Entry 8A4B (X-ray diffraction, 2.80 A resolution); this record covers chains A and B.

== Chain A ==
Molecule: Rab15 effector protein
Organism: Homo sapiens
Reference sequence: Q6BDI9 (REP15_HUMAN); residue numbers follow UniProt; this construct covers 17-236
Amino-acid sequence (223 residues; numbered 14 to 236; the number before each row is that of its first residue):
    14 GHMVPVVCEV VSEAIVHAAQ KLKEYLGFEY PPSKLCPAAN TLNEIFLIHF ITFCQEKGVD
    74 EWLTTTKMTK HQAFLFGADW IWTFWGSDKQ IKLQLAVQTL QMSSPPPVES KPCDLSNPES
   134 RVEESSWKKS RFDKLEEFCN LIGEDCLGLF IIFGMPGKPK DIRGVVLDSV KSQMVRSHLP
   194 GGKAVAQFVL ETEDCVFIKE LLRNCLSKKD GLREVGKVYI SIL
Not modelled in the structure: 14-17, 119-128, 138
Differences from the reference sequence: expression tag (14-16); variant Asp-101 (Asn in Q6BDI9)
What the authors report for this chain:
  - mutagenesis - Q85A (30-fold): decreased binding to Rab3A
  - mutagenesis - H84A: unchanged binding to Rab3A

== Chain B ==
Molecule: Ras-related protein Rab-3B
Organism: Homo sapiens
Reference sequence: P20337 (RAB3B_HUMAN); residue numbers follow UniProt; this construct covers 18-190
Amino-acid sequence (174 residues; numbered 17 to 190; the number before each row is that of its first residue):
    17 MNFDYMFKLL IIGNSSVGKT SFLFRYADDT FTPAFVSTVG IDFKVKTVYR HEKRVKLQIW
    77 DTAGLERYRT ITTAYYRGAM GFILMYDITN EESFNAVQDW ATQIKTYSWD NAQVILVGNK
   137 CDMEEERVVP TEKGQLLAEQ LGFDFFEASA KENISVRQAF ERLVDAICDK MSDS
Not modelled in the structure: 17, 188-190
Differences from the reference sequence: initiating methionine (17); engineered mutation Leu-81 (Gln in P20337)
UniProt features mapped onto this chain:
  - motif: Asp-45 to Asp-58 (Switch 1), Thr-78 to Met-96 (Switch 2)
  - binding site (GTP): Ser-31, Ser-32, Val-33, Gly-34, Lys-35, Thr-36, Ser-37, Pro-49, Ser-53, Gly-80, Asn-135, Lys-136, Asp-138, Ala-166, Lys-167
  - binding site (GDP): Ser-32, Gly-34, Lys-35, Thr-36, Ser-37, Asn-135, Lys-136, Asp-138, Met-139, Ala-166, Lys-167
  - binding site (Mg(2+)): Thr-36, Thr-54, Asp-77
  - modified residue: Thr-86 (Phosphothreonine), Ser-188 (Phosphoserine), Ser-190 (Phosphoserine)
Metal / ion sites: Mg2+: Thr-36, Thr-54 (together with GTP)
Ligand contacts: GTP (guanosine-5'-triphosphate): Asn-30, Ser-31, Ser-32, Val-33, Gly-34, Lys-35, Thr-36, Ser-37, Phe-47, Thr-48, Pro-49, Ala-50, Phe-51, Val-52, Ser-53, Thr-54, Thr-78, Ala-79, Gly-80, Asn-135, Lys-136, Asp-138, Met-139, Ser-165, Ala-166, Lys-167

== Interface between chain A and chain B ==
Contacting residue pairs (33):
  Thr-79(A) / Val-55(B)
  Thr-82(A) / Asp-58(B)  hydrogen bond
  His-84(A) / Asp-58(B)
  His-84(A) / Phe-59(B)  hydrogen bond (side chain-backbone)
  Gln-85(A) / Val-55(B)  hydrogen bond (side chain-backbone)
  Gln-85(A) / Ile-57(B)  hydrogen bond (side chain-backbone)
  Gln-85(A) / Asp-58(B)
  Leu-88(A) / Trp-76(B)  hydrophobic
  Leu-88(A) / Tyr-91(B)
  Phe-89(A) / Val-55(B)
  Phe-89(A) / Ile-57(B)
  Phe-89(A) / Tyr-91(B)
  Ile-94(A) / Val-55(B)  hydrophobic
  Ile-104(A) / Arg-83(B)
  Gln-107(A) / Arg-83(B)
  Gln-107(A) / Tyr-84(B)  hydrogen bond
  Arg-134(A) / Val-61(B)
  Arg-134(A) / Lys-72(B)
  Val-135(A) / Phe-59(B)  hydrophobic
  Val-135(A) / Gln-74(B)
  Glu-136(A) / Met-22(B)
  Glu-136(A) / Lys-72(B)
  Glu-137(A) / Met-22(B)
  Glu-137(A) / Lys-24(B)  salt bridge
  Glu-137(A) / Gln-74(B)
  Trp-140(A) / Trp-76(B)  hydrophobic
  Trp-140(A) / Tyr-91(B)  hydrophobic
  Leu-154(A) / Thr-86(B)
  Leu-154(A) / Ile-87(B)  hydrophobic
  Ile-155(A) / Arg-83(B)
  Ile-155(A) / Tyr-84(B)  hydrophobic
  Ile-155(A) / Ile-87(B)  hydrophobic
  Asp-158(A) / Arg-83(B)  salt bridge
Interface residues without a listed pair, chain A (19 interface residues in all): Met-81, Ser-133
Interface residues without a listed pair, chain B (19 interface residues in all): Phe-19, Gly-56, Lys-60, Ala-90

== Summary ==
The chain A/chain B interface involves 19 residues from each chain, with 5 hydrogen bonds and 2 salt bridges.
Polar contacts include Glu-137(A)/Lys-24(B), Asp-158(A)/Arg-83(B) and Thr-82(A)/Asp-58(B). Bound to chain B:
GTP. The paper reports that Q85A of chain A reduces binding to Rab3A; H84A of chain A leaves binding to Rab3A
unchanged.
Here chain A is Rab15 effector protein and chain B is Ras-related protein Rab-3B, both from Homo sapiens.
Entry 8A4B (Structure of human Rep15:Rab3B_Q81L complex) was determined by X-ray diffraction together with
8A4A and 8A4C from the same study.
